9B6N - chains B and H of the 5 polymer chains in the assembly; structure by electron microscopy, 3.31 A resolution.

Chain B:
Molecule: Capsid protein VP1
Organism: Adeno-associated virus
Reference sequence: Q6JC22 (Q6JC22_9VIRU); residues 217-736 here = UniProt positions 217-736
Chain sequence (520 residues; numbered 217 to 736; the number before each row is that of its first residue):
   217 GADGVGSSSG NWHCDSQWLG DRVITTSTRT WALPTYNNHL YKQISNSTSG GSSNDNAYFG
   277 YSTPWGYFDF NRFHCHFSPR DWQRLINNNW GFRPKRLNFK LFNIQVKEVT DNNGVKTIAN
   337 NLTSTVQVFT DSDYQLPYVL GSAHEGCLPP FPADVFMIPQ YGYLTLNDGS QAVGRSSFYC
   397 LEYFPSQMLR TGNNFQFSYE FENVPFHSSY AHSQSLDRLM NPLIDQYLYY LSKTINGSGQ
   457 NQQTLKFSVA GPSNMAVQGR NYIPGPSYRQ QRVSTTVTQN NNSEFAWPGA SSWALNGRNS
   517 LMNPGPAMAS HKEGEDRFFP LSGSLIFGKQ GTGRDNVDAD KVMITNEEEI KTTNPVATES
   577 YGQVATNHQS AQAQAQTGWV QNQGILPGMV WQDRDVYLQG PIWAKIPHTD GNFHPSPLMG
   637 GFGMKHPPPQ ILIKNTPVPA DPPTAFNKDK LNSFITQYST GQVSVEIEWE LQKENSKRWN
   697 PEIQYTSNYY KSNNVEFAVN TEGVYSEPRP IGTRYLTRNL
Unresolved in the structure: 217-227, 324-340, 406-412, 656-666
From the paper describing this entry:
  - mutagenesis - Q588R: abolished binding to Fab1-1 heavy chain (chain H)

Chain H:
Molecule: Fab1-1 heavy chain
Organism: Homo sapiens
Chain sequence (127 residues; row label = number of the first residue in the row):
     1 EVQLVESGGG LVKPGGSLRL SCAASGVPFS DAWMNWVRQA PGKGLEWVGR IKSKKDGGTA
    61 DYAAPVKGRF SISRDDSKKM LYLHMNSLKT EDTAVYYCTT EPSGYCSNGL CYTGNYWGQG
   121 TLVTVSS
Disulfides: Cys22-Cys98, Cys106-Cys111

Chain B / chain H interface:
Contacting residue pairs - 11 pairs, chain B then chain H:
  Gln579(B) - Lys55(H)  hydrogen bond
  Thr582(B) - Cys106(H)
  Thr582(B) - Cys111(H)
  Gln590(B) - Lys52(H)
  Gln592(B) - Trp33(H)
  Thr593(B) - Lys55(H)
  Trp595(B) - Lys55(H)
  Trp595(B) - Asn108(H)
  Trp595(B) - Gly109(H)
  Gln597(B) - Asn108(H)  hydrogen bond (backbone-side chain)
  Asn598(B) - Asn108(H)
Other interface residues (no listed pair), chain B (10 interface residues in all): Gly594, Val596
Other interface residues (no listed pair), chain H (8 interface residues in all): Asp56

In short:
The interface between chain B and chain H involves 10 residues on one side and 8 on the other; the contacts
include 2 hydrogen bonds. Among the polar pairs are Gln579(B)-Lys55(H) and Gln597(B)-Asn108(H). From the
paper: Q588R of chain B abolishes binding to Fab1-1 heavy chain (chain H).
Chain B is Capsid protein VP1 (Adeno-associated virus) and chain H is Fab1-1 heavy chain (Homo sapiens); the
structure, Fab1-1 in complex with the capsid of Adeno-associated virus type 9, was determined by electron
microscopy, deposited together with 9B6O, 9B6Q, 9B6R, 9B6S, 9B6T, 9B7K and 9 further entries.
